8SAY - chains G and K of the 12 polymer chains in the assembly; structure by electron microscopy, 3.40 A resolution.

Chain G:
Protein: CH848.10.17 gp41
Organism: HIV-1 06TG.HT008
Amino-acid sequence (132 residues; numbered 512 to 664; 21 numbers in that range are skipped by the numbering (no residue carries them; nothing is unmodelled there); the number before each row is that of its first residue):
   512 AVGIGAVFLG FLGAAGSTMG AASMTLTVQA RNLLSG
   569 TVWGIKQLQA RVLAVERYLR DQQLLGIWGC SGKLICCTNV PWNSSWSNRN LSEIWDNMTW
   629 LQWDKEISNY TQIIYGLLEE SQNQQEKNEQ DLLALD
Unresolved in the structure: 512-519, 663-664
Cystine bridges: Cys598-Cys604

Chain K:
Protein: CH848.10.17 gp120
Organism: HIV-1 06TG.HT008
UniProtKB: A0A1W6IPB2 (A0A1W6IPB2_9HIV1); the construct lacks a stretch of the UniProt sequence and is renumbered around it, so the offset changes along the chain: 34-139 = UniProt 30-135; 150-185 = UniProt 136-171; 186-309 = UniProt 174-297; 312-321 = UniProt 298-307; 3 more segments
Amino-acid sequence (463 residues; row label = number of the first residue in the row; note: 15 numbers in that range are skipped by the numbering (no residue carries them; nothing is unmodelled there); a row labelled like 185A-185B holds insertion residues (185A, then the next letters in order)):
    31 AENLWVTVYY GVPVWKEAKT TLFCASDARA YEKEVHNVWA THACVPTDPS PQELVLGNVT
    91 ENFNMWKNDM VDQMHEDIIS LWDQSLKPCV KLTPLCVTLI CSNATVKNG
   150 TVEEMKNCSF NTTTEIRDKE KKEYALFYKP DIVPLS
185A-185B ET
   186 NNTSEYRLIN CNTSACTQAC PKVTFEPIPI HYCAPAGYAI LKCNDETFNG TGPCSNVSTV
   246 QCTHGIRPVV STQLLLNGSL AEKEIVIRSE NLTNNAKIII VHLHTPVEIV CTRPNNNTRK
   306 SVRI
   312 GPGQTFYATG
  321C D
   322 IIGDIKQAHC NISEEKWNDT LQKVGIELQK HFP
   356 NKTIKYNQSA GGDMEITTHS FNCGGEFFYC NTSNLFNGTY NGTYISTNSS A
   409 NSTSTITLQC RIKQIINMWQ GVGRCMYAPP IAGNITCRSN ITGLLLTRDG GTNSNETETF
   469 RPAGGDMRDN WRSELYKYKV VKIEPLGVAP TRCKRRV
Unresolved in the structure: 31
Sequence notes: expression tag (31-33); conflict Cys201 (Val189 in A0A1W6IPB2), Cys433 (Ala417 in A0A1W6IPB2), Lys490 (Glu474 in A0A1W6IPB2), Glu492 (Gln476 in A0A1W6IPB2), Val496 (Ile480 in A0A1W6IPB2), Arg500 (Gly484 in A0A1W6IPB2), Cys501 (Ala485 in A0A1W6IPB2)
Cystine bridges: Cys54-Cys74, Cys119-Cys205, Cys126-Cys196, Cys131-Cys157, Cys201-Cys433, Cys218-Cys247, Cys228-Cys239, Cys296-Cys331, Cys378-Cys445, Cys385-Cys418
Glycans and other covalent adducts: N-acetylglucosamine (NAG) linked to Asn156, Asn301, Asn442; glycan linked to Asn332

How chain G and chain K interact:
Contacting residue pairs (8):
  Glu657(G) - Arg504(K)  salt bridge
  Gln658(G) - Cys501(K)  hydrogen bond (backbone-side chain)
  Leu661(G) - Arg500(K)
  Leu661(G) - Cys501(K)
  Leu661(G) - Lys502(K)  hydrogen bond (backbone-backbone)
  Leu661(G) - Arg504(K)
  Ala662(G) - Arg500(K)
  Ala662(G) - Cys501(K)

Summary:
The chain G/chain K interface involves 4 residues from each chain, with 2 hydrogen bonds and 1 salt bridge.
Polar pairs include Glu657(G)-Arg504(K), Gln658(G)-Cys501(K) and Leu661(G)-Lys502(K). N-acetylglucosamine is
covalently linked to Asn156(K), Asn301(K) and Asn442(K).
Here chain G is CH848.10.17 gp41 and chain K is CH848.10.17 gp120, both from HIV-1 06TG.HT008. Entry 8SAY
(CryoEM structure of DH270.3-CH848.10.17) was determined by electron microscopy (same publication as 8SAL,
8SAN, 8SAQ, 8SAR, 8SAS, 8SAT and 9 further entries).
